PDB entry 5C77 | X-ray diffraction, 2.50 A resolution | chains A and B

Chain A (and B):
Molecule: Protein arginine N-methyltransferase SFM1
From: Saccharomyces cerevisiae (strain ATCC 204508 / S288c)
Notes: EC 2.1.1.-; chain B of this document is another copy of the same molecule, construct and numbering; everything in this record applies to it too
UniProtKB: Q12314 (SFM1_YEAST); numbering as in UniProt (aligned over 1-213)
Sequence (221 residues; row label = number of the first residue in the row):
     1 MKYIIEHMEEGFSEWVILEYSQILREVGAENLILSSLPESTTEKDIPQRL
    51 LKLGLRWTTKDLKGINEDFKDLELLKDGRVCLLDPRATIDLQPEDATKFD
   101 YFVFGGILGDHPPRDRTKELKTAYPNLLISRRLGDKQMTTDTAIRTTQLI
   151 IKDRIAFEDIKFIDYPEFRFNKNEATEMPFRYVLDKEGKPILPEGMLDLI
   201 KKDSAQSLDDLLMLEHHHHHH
Not modelled in the structure: 1, 205-221 (chain B: 1, 172-175, 205-221)
Construct notes: expression tag (214-221)
Swiss-Prot annotation at these positions:
  - modified residue (Phosphoserine): Ser204, Ser207
Small-molecule neighbours: S-adenosylhomocysteine (SAH): Met8, Leu83, Asp84, Pro85, Val103, Phe104, Gly105, Gly106, Ile107, Thr117, Arg131, Arg132, Leu133, Gly134, Lys136, Gln137, Met138, Thr140, Ala143
Reported in the primary citation:
  - binding site for S-adenosylhomocysteine: Met8, Leu83 to Gln92, Gly105 to Asp115, Arg131 to Thr140
  - mutagenesis - E9A, W15A, E19A, P85A, Q137A, M138A, E167A/E174A/E177A, E174A/E177A, E174A/E177A/D203A, F180A: abolished catalytic activity
  - mutagenesis - E10A, L83A, D110A, E177A, D203A: unchanged catalytic activity
  - mutagenesis - L133A, E167A, E174A: decreased catalytic activity

How chain A and chain B interact:
Contacting residue pairs (31; chain A residue first):
  Arg25(A) - Gly28(B)
  Arg25(A) - Ala29(B)  hydrogen bond (backbone-backbone)
  Arg25(A) - Glu30(B)  hydrogen bond (backbone-backbone)
  Glu26(A) - Val27(B)
  Glu26(A) - Asn31(B)  hydrogen bond (backbone-side chain)
  Val27(A) - Glu26(B)
  Gly28(A) - Arg25(B)
  Gly28(A) - Gly28(B)
  Ala29(A) - Arg25(B)  hydrogen bond (backbone-backbone)
  Glu30(A) - Arg25(B)  salt bridge
  Asn31(A) - Arg25(B)
  Asn31(A) - Glu26(B)  hydrogen bond (side chain-backbone)
  Lys52(A) - Lys52(B)
  Lys52(A) - Leu53(B)
  Leu53(A) - Lys52(B)
  Leu53(A) - Leu53(B)
  Lys70(A) - Lys186(B)
  Asp71(A) - Lys186(B)
  Leu72(A) - Lys186(B)
  Glu73(A) - Lys186(B)
  Lys152(A) - Lys152(B)
  Lys152(A) - Asp153(B)
  Asp153(A) - Lys152(B)  salt bridge
  Asp153(A) - Arg154(B)
  Arg154(A) - Asp153(B)  hydrogen bond (side chain-backbone)
  Arg154(A) - Arg154(B)
  Lys186(A) - Lys70(B)
  Lys186(A) - Asp71(B)
  Lys186(A) - Leu72(B)
  Lys186(A) - Glu73(B)
  Glu194(A) - Glu30(B)
Other interface residues (no listed pair), chain A (21 interface residues in all): Leu24, Gly54, Ile151
Other interface residues (no listed pair), chain B (22 interface residues in all): Gln22, Leu24, Gly54, Ile151, Glu187

Summary:
21 residues of chain A and 22 residues of chain B are in contact; the contacts include 6 hydrogen bonds and 2
salt bridges. Polar contacts include Glu30(A)-Arg25(B), Asp153(A)-Lys152(B) and Glu26(A)-Asn31(B). From the
paper: a binding site for S-adenosylhomocysteine at Met8(A), Leu83(A) and Gly105(A) among others; E9A, W15A
and E19A of chain A, among others, abolish catalytic activity; 18 substitutions were tested in all.
Both chains are Protein arginine N-methyltransferase SFM1 (Saccharomyces cerevisiae (strain ATCC 204508 /
S288c)). Entry 5C77 (A novel protein arginine methyltransferase) was determined by X-ray diffraction (same
publication as 5C74).
